Entry 7FD4 (electron microscopy, 2.40 A resolution); this record covers chains D and S of the 7 polymer chains in the assembly.

# Chain D
Protein: Lon protease
Source organism: Meiothermus taiwanensis
Notes: EC 3.4.21.53
UniProt: A0A059VAZ3 (A0A059VAZ3_9DEIN); numbering as in UniProt (aligned over 1-793)
Sequence (793 residues; numbered 1 to 793; the number before each row is that of its first residue):
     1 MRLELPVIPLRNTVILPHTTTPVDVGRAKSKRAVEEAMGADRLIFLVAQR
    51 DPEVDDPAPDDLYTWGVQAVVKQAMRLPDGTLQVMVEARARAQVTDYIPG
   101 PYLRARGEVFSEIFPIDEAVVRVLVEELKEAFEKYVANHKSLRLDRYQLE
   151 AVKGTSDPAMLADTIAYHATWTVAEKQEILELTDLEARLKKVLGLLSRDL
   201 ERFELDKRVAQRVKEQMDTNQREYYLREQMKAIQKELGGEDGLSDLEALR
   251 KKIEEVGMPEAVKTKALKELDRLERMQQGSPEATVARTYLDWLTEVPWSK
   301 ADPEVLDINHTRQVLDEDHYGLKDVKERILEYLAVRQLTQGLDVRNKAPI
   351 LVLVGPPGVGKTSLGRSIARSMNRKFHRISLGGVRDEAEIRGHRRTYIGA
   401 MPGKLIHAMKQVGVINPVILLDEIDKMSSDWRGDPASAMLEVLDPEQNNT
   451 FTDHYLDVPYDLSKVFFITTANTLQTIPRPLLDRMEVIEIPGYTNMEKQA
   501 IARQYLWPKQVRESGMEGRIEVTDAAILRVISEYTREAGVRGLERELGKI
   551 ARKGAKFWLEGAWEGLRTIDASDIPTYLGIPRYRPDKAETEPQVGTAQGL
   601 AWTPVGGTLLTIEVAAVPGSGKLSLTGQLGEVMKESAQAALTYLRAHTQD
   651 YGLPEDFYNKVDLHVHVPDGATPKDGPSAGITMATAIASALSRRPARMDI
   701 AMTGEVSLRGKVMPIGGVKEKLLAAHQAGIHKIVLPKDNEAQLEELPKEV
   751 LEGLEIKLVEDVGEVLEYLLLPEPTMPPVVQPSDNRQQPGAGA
Unresolved in the structure: 1, 781-793
Covalent attachments: compound 4KZ linked to Ser678
Residues lining bound ligands:
  - 4KZ (N-[(1R)-1-(dihydroxyboranyl)-2-phenylethyl]-Nalpha-(pyrazin-2-ylcarbonyl)-L-phenylalaninamide): Leu600, Ala601, Trp602, Thr603, Thr608, Leu610, Met633, Val667, Thr672, Pro673, Lys674, Asp675, Gly676, Pro677, Ala679, Lys721
  - ADP (adenosine-5'-diphosphate): Asp318, His319, Tyr320, Pro357, Gly358, Val359, Gly360, Lys361, Thr362, Ser363, Tyr493, Ile501, Tyr505, Leu506, Lys509, Val540, Arg541, Glu544
  - ATP-gamma-S (AGS; phosphothiophosphoric acid-adenylate ester): Glu446, Pro480, Arg484
Reported in the primary citation:
  - self-association interface (contacts with another copy of this molecule); pairs are residue here / residue on that copy: Tyr224-Met217, Leu205
  - binding site for Alpha-S1-casein (chain S): Tyr224, Tyr397, Ile398, Trp431
  - mutagenesis - M217A, M217S, Y224H, Y224I, Y224L, Y225A, Y225S: abolished catalytic activity
  - mutagenesis - M217L, M217Y, Q221A, Y224F, Y224M, Y224W, Y225L: unchanged catalytic activity
  - mutagenesis - Y224A, Y224S: abolished catalytic activity on Ig2 and alpha-casein

# Chain S
Protein: Alpha-S1-casein
Source organism: Bos taurus
Sequence (22 residues; numbered 1 to 22; the number before each row is that of its first residue; X marks 22 residues of unknown identity (built as UNK)):
     1 XXXXXXXXXXXXXXXXXXXXXX

# How chain D and chain S interact
Interface residues of chain D (facing chain S), 5 residues: Thr396, Tyr397, Ile398, Trp431, Arg432

# Overview
No residue of chain D is in contact with chain S. Ligands of chain D: ATP-gamma-S and ADP. From the paper: a
binding site for Alpha-S1-casein (chain S) at Tyr224(D), Tyr397(D) and Ile398(D) among others; M217A, M217S
and Y224H of chain D, among others, abolish catalytic activity; 16 substitutions were tested in all.
Here chain D is Lon protease (Meiothermus taiwanensis) and chain S is Alpha-S1-casein (Bos taurus). Entry 7FD4
(A complete three-dimensional structure of the Lon protease translocating a protein substrate (conformation
1)) was determined by electron microscopy together with 7FD5 from the same study.
